Entry 8J6L (electron microscopy, 3.05 A resolution); this record covers chains B and G of the 5 polymer chains in the assembly.

# Chain B
Name: Guanine nucleotide-binding protein G(I)/G(S)/G(T) subunit beta-1
Organism: Homo sapiens
UniProt: P62873 (GBB1_HUMAN); residue numbers follow UniProt; this construct covers 2-340
Amino-acid sequence (370 residues; row label = number of the first residue in the row; numbers below 1 keep their minus sign (Gly-3 is residue -3)):
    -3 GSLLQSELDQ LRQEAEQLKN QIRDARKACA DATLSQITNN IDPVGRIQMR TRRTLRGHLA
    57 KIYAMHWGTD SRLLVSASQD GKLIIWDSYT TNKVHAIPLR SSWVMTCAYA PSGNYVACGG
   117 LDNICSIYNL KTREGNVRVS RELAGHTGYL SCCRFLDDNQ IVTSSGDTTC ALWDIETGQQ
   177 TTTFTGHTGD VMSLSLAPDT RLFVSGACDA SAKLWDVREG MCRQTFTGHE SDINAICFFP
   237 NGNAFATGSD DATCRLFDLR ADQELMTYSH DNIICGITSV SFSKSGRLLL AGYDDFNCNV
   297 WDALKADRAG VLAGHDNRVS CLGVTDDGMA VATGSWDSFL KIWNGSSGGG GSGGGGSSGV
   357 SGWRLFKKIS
Unresolved in the structure: -3 to 1, 341-366
Construct notes: expression tag (-3 to 1, 341-366)

# Chain G
Name: Guanine nucleotide-binding protein G(I)/G(S)/G(O) subunit gamma-2
Organism: Homo sapiens
UniProt: P59768 (GBG2_HUMAN); numbering as in UniProt (aligned over 2-71)
Amino-acid sequence (70 residues; numbered 2 to 71; the number before each row is that of its first residue):
     2 ASNNTASIAQ ARKLVEQLKM EANIDRIKVS KAAADLMAYC EAHAKEDPLL TPVPASENPF
    62 REKKFFCAIL
Unresolved in the structure: 2-7, 64-71

# Interface between chain B and chain G
Residue-residue contacts (38; chain B residue first):
  Leu7(B) - Ile9(G)  hydrophobic
  Leu14(B) - Val16(G)  hydrophobic
  Ile18(B) - Leu19(G)  hydrophobic
  Cys25(B) - Ile28(G)
  Asp27(B) - Lys29(G)
  Asp27(B) - Val30(G)  hydrogen bond (side chain-backbone)
  Ala28(B) - Val30(G)
  Leu30(B) - Val30(G)  hydrophobic
  Ile33(B) - Ala34(G)  hydrophobic
  Ile37(B) - Met38(G)  hydrophobic
  Arg49(B) - Phe61(G)  hydrogen bond (side chain-backbone)
  Ser84(B) - Phe61(G)
  Tyr85(B) - Phe61(G)  hydrophobic
  Cys218(B) - Gln18(G)
  Cys218(B) - Met21(G)
  Arg219(B) - Met21(G)  hydrogen bond
  Arg219(B) - Glu22(G)
  Gln220(B) - Glu22(G)  hydrogen bond
  Gln220(B) - Ile25(G)
  Thr221(B) - Gln18(G)
  Phe235(B) - Leu37(G)  hydrophobic
  Arg256(B) - Arg27(G)
  Arg256(B) - Ile28(G)  hydrogen bond (backbone-backbone)
  Asp258(B) - Glu22(G)
  Lys280(B) - Tyr40(G)  hydrogen bond (backbone-side chain)
  Lys280(B) - His44(G)
  Lys280(B) - Glu47(G)  salt bridge
  Ser281(B) - Tyr40(G)  hydrogen bond (backbone-side chain)
  Ser281(B) - Asp48(G)  hydrogen bond
  Ser281(B) - Leu51(G)
  Gly282(B) - Tyr40(G)
  Arg283(B) - Leu51(G)
  Leu300(B) - Met38(G)  hydrophobic
  Gly324(B) - Leu50(G)
  Met325(B) - Pro49(G)  hydrophobic
  Val327(B) - Leu50(G)  hydrophobic
  Ile338(B) - Phe61(G)  hydrophobic
  Asn340(B) - Leu50(G)
Also at the interface, not in a pair above, chain B (38 interface residues in all): Val40, Arg48, Pro236, Asn237, Ala257, Ser279, Leu284, Asp323, Ala326
Also at the interface, not in a pair above, chain G (28 interface residues in all): Ala12, Leu15, Ser31, Asn59, Pro60, Arg62

# In short
38 residues of chain B and 28 residues of chain G are in contact, with 8 hydrogen bonds and 1 salt bridge.
Polar pairs include Lys280(B)-Glu47(G), Asp27(B)-Val30(G) and Arg49(B)-Phe61(G).
Chain B is Guanine nucleotide-binding protein G(I)/G(S)/G(T) subunit beta-1 and chain G is Guanine
nucleotide-binding protein G(I)/G(S)/G(O) subunit gamma-2, both from Homo sapiens; the structure, Cryo-EM
structure of thehydroxycarboxylic acid receptor 2-Gi protein complex bound niacin, was determined by electron
microscopy (same publication as 8J6I and 8J6J).
